PDB entry 8OYE | X-ray diffraction, 1.35 A resolution | chain A

[Chain A]
Molecule: Chitodextrinase
Source organism: Clostridium perfringens
Reference sequence: F8UNI5 (F8UNI5_CLOPF); residues 46-611 here = UniProt positions 46-611
Chain sequence (575 residues; numbered 44 to 618; the number before each row is that of its first residue):
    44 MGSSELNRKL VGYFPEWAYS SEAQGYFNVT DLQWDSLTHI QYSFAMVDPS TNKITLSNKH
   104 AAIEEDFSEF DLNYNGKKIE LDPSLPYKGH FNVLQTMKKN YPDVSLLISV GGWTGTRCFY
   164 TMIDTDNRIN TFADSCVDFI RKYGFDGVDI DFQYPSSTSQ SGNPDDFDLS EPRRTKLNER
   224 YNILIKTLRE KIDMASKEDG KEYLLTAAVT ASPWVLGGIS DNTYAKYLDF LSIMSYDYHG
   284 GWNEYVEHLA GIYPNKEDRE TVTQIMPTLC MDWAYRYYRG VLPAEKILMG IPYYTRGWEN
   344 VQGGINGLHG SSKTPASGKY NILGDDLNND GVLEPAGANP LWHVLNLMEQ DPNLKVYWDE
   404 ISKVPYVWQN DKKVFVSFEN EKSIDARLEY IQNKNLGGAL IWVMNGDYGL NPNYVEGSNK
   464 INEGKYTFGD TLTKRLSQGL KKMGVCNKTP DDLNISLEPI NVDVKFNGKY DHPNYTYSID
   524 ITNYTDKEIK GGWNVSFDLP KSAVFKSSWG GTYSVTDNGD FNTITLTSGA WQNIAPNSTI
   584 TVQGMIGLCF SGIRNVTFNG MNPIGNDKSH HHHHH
Unresolved in the structure: 44-46, 610-618
Differences from the reference sequence: initiating methionine (44); expression tag (45, 612-618); engineered mutation Gln196 (Glu in F8UNI5); conflict Arg302 (Ile in F8UNI5)
What the authors report for this chain:
  - mutagenesis - E196Q: abolished catalytic activity

[In short]
From the paper: E196Q abolishes catalytic activity.
Chain A is Chitodextrinase (Clostridium perfringens); the structure, Clostridium perfringens chitinase
CP4_3455 E196Q with chitin, was determined by X-ray diffraction together with 8OSE, 8OTB, 8OVR, 8OWF and 8C6Z
from the same study.
